6HVU - chains R and S of the 28 polymer chains in the assembly; structure by X-ray diffraction, 2.90 A resolution.

# Chain R
Molecule: Proteasome subunit alpha type-5
Source organism: Saccharomyces cerevisiae S288C
Notes: EC 3.4.25.1
UniProt: P32379 (PSA5_YEAST); residues -7 to 252 here correspond to UniProt positions 1-260 (UniProt number = residue number + 8)
Amino-acid sequence (260 residues; numbered -7 to 252; the number before each row is that of its first residue; numbers below 1 keep their minus sign (Met-7 is residue -7)):
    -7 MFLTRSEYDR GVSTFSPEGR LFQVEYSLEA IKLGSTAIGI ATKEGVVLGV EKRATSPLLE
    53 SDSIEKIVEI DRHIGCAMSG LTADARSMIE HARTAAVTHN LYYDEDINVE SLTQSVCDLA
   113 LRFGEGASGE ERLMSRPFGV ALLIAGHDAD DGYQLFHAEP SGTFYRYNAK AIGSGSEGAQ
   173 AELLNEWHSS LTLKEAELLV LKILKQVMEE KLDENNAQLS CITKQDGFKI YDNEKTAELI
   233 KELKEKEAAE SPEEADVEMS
Disordered / not traced: -7 to 0, 118-124, 243-252

# Chain S
Molecule: Proteasome subunit alpha type-6
Source organism: Saccharomyces cerevisiae S288C
Notes: EC 3.4.25.1
UniProt: P40302 (PSA6_YEAST); residues 0-233 here correspond to UniProt positions 1-234 (UniProt number = residue number + 1)
Amino-acid sequence (234 residues; numbered 0 to 233; the number before each row is that of its first residue; numbering starts at 0):
     0 MFRNNYDGDT VTFSPTGRLF QVEYALEAIK QGSVTVGLRS NTHAVLVALK RNADELSSYQ
    60 KKIIKCDEHM GLSLAGLAPD ARVLSNYLRQ QCNYSSLVFN RKLAVERAGH LLCDKAQKNT
   120 QSYGGRPYGV GLLIIGYDKS GAHLLEFQPS GNVTELYGTA IGARSQGAKT YLERTLDTFI
   180 KIDGNPDELI KAGVEAISQS LRDESLTVDN LSIAIVGKDT PFTIYDGEAV AKYI
Disordered / not traced: 0-2

# How chain R and chain S interact
Contacting residue pairs - 48 pairs, chain R then chain S:
  Arg2(R) - Gly7(S)
  Gly3(R) - Gly7(S)
  Ser5(R) - Arg125(S)
  Thr6(R) - Gly7(S)  hydrogen bond (side chain-backbone)
  Thr6(R) - Gln20(S)
  Phe7(R) - Gln20(S)  hydrogen bond (backbone-side chain)
  Phe7(R) - Tyr23(S)
  Phe7(R) - Ala24(S)  hydrophobic
  Phe7(R) - Leu76(S)  hydrophobic
  Phe7(R) - Arg125(S)
  Phe7(R) - Pro126(S)
  Phe7(R) - Gly128(S)
  Ser8(R) - Tyr23(S)
  Pro9(R) - Tyr23(S)  hydrophobic
  Pro9(R) - Glu26(S)
  Glu10(R) - Glu26(S)
  Glu10(R) - Gln30(S)
  Gly11(R) - Tyr23(S)
  Gly11(R) - Ala27(S)
  Leu13(R) - Arg125(S)
  Gln106(R) - Arg81(S)  hydrogen bond
  Asp110(R) - Arg81(S)  salt bridge
  Leu113(R) - Pro78(S)  hydrophobic
  Leu113(R) - Asp79(S)
  Leu113(R) - Arg125(S)
  Ser153(R) - Pro78(S)
  Gly154(R) - Pro78(S)
  Thr155(R) - Gln59(S)
  Thr155(R) - Pro78(S)
  Phe156(R) - Gln59(S)
  Tyr157(R) - Arg50(S)  hydrogen bond (side chain-backbone)
  Tyr157(R) - Ala52(S)
  Tyr157(R) - Ser56(S)
  Tyr157(R) - Ser57(S)
  Tyr157(R) - Gln59(S)
  Arg158(R) - Ser56(S)
  Arg158(R) - Ser57(S)  hydrogen bond (backbone-backbone)
  Tyr159(R) - Ala52(S)
  Tyr159(R) - Asp53(S)
  Tyr159(R) - Leu55(S)
  Tyr159(R) - Ser56(S)
  Asn160(R) - Leu55(S)  hydrogen bond (backbone-backbone)
  Ala161(R) - Leu55(S)
  Gln172(R) - Asp53(S)  hydrogen bond
  Gln172(R) - Leu55(S)
  Leu176(R) - Glu54(S)
  Leu176(R) - Leu55(S)  hydrophobic
  Trp179(R) - Leu55(S)  hydrophobic
Other interface residues (no listed pair), chain R (27 interface residues in all): Glu117, Leu175
Other interface residues (no listed pair), chain S (27 interface residues in all): Asp6, Asn51, Lys60, Tyr122, Gly123

# Overview
Chain R and chain S each contribute 27 residues to their interface, with 7 hydrogen bonds and 1 salt bridge.
Polar contacts include Asp110(R)-Arg81(S), Thr6(R)-Gly7(S) and Phe7(R)-Gln20(S).
Here chain R is Proteasome subunit alpha type-5 and chain S is Proteasome subunit alpha type-6, both from
Saccharomyces cerevisiae S288C. Entry 6HVU (Yeast 20S proteasome with human beta2i (1-53) in complex with 29)
was determined by X-ray diffraction (same publication as 6HTB, 6HTC, 6HTD, 6HTP, 6HTR, 6HUB and 30 further
entries).
